PDB entry 3BSZ | X-ray diffraction, 3.38 A resolution | chains L and H of the 10 polymer chains in the assembly

Chain L:
Molecule: Fab fragment heavy chain
Source organism: Mus musculus
Notes: antibody fragment or engineered binder
Amino-acid sequence (215 residues; row label = number of the first residue in the row):
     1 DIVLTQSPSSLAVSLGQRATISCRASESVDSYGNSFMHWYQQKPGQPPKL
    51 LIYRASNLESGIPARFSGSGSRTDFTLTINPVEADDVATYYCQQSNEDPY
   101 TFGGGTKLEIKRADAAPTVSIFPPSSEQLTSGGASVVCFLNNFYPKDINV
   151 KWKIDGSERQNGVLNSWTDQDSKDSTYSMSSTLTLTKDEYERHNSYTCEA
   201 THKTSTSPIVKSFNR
Disulfides: C23-C92, C138-C198

Chain H:
Molecule: Fab fragment light chain
Source organism: Mus musculus
Notes: antibody fragment or engineered binder
Amino-acid sequence (215 residues; each row starts with the number of its first residue):
     1 DVQLQESGTVLARPGASVKMSCKASGYSFTSYWMHWIKQRPGQGLEWIGG
    51 VYPGDSHTSYNQKFKGKAKLTAVTSASTAYMELSSLTNEDSAVYYCTRSG
   101 FDYGNEDWGQGTTLTVSSAKTTPPSVYPLAPGSAAQTNSMVTLGCLVKGY
   151 FPEPVTVTWNSGSLSSGVHTFPAVLQSDLYTLSSSVTVPSSPRPSETVTC
   201 NVAHPASSTKVDKKI
Disulfides: C22-C96, C145-C200

Chain L / chain H interface:
Residue-residue contacts (53; chain L residue first):
  H38(L) - N105(H)  hydrogen bond
  Y40(L) - G104(H)
  Y40(L) - N105(H)  hydrogen bond
  Q42(L) - Q39(H)  hydrogen bond
  Q42(L) - Y95(H)
  Q46(L) - Y95(H)  hydrogen bond (backbone-side chain)
  P47(L) - Y95(H)  hydrophobic
  P47(L) - G109(H)
  P48(L) - L45(H)  hydrophobic
  P48(L) - W108(H)
  L50(L) - N105(H)
  Q93(L) - G104(H)
  Q93(L) - N105(H)  hydrogen bond
  D98(L) - W47(H)
  P99(L) - W47(H)  hydrophobic
  P99(L) - N61(H)
  Y100(L) - W47(H)
  Y100(L) - Y103(H)
  F102(L) - I37(H)  hydrophobic
  F102(L) - L45(H)  hydrophobic
  F102(L) - W47(H)
  F122(L) - L129(H)
  F122(L) - A130(H)
  F122(L) - P131(H)  hydrophobic
  F122(L) - T142(H)
  P123(L) - A130(H)
  E127(L) - Y127(H)
  Q128(L) - Y127(H)
  Q128(L) - L146(H)
  Q128(L) - K148(H)
  S131(L) - Y127(H)  hydrogen bond
  V137(L) - L129(H)  hydrophobic
  F139(L) - L129(H)  hydrophobic
  F139(L) - G144(H)
  F139(L) - F171(H)  hydrophobic
  F139(L) - S183(H)
  F139(L) - S184(H)
  F139(L) - S185(H)
  N141(L) - H169(H)
  N141(L) - F171(H)
  N141(L) - S185(H)  hydrogen bond
  N142(L) - H169(H)  hydrogen bond
  L164(L) - V174(H)  hydrophobic
  N165(L) - V174(H)
  S166(L) - F171(H)
  S166(L) - P172(H)  hydrogen bond (side chain-backbone)
  W167(L) - P172(H)
  T168(L) - F171(H)
  S178(L) - H169(H)  hydrogen bond
  S178(L) - F171(H)
  M179(L) - F171(H)
  S180(L) - F171(H)
  S180(L) - S183(H)  hydrogen bond
Also at the interface, not in a pair above, chain L (37 interface residues in all): R54, Y91, S125, G133, S135, D171, K173, T184
Also at the interface, not in a pair above, chain H (35 interface residues in all): G44, E46, Y60, E106, P128, G167, A173, Q176, T181

Summary:
37 residues of chain L face 35 of chain H across their interface; the contacts include 11 hydrogen bonds.
Polar pairs include H38(L)-N105(H), Y40(L)-N105(H) and Q42(L)-Q39(H).
Here chain L is Fab fragment heavy chain and chain H is Fab fragment light chain, both from Mus musculus.
Entry 3BSZ (Crystal structure of the transthyretin-retinol binding protein-Fab complex) was determined by
X-ray diffraction (same publication as 3CXF and 3BT0).
